Entry 7A9Y (X-ray diffraction, 1.64 A resolution); this record covers chain AAA.

# Chain AAA
Name: Cellular retinoic acid-binding protein 1
Organism: Homo sapiens
Reference sequence: P29762 (RABP1_HUMAN); numbering as in UniProt (aligned over 1-137)
Sequence (137 residues; row label = number of the first residue in the row):
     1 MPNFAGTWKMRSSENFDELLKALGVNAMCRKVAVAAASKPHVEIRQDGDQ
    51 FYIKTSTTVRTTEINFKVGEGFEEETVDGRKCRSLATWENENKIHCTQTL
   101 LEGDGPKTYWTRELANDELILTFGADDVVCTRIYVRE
Differences from the reference sequence: engineered mutation C29 (Leu in P29762)
Small-molecule neighbours: N-tridecanoic acid (TDA): F16, L20, V25, C29, A33, A37, P40, T55, T57, R60, V77, D78, L121, F123, R132, Y134
UniProt features mapped onto this chain:
  - motif: K21 to M28, R30, K31 (Nuclear localization signal)
  - binding site (all-trans-retinoate): R132 to Y134
Reported in the primary citation:
  - binding site for myristic acid: R112, R132, Y134
  - self-association interface (contacts with another copy of this molecule); pairs are residue here / residue on that copy: C29-C29

# Summary
Ligands of chain AAA: N-tridecanoic acid. Curated annotation (UniProt) lists 3 all-trans-retinoate-binding
residues. From the paper: a binding site for myristic acid at R112, R132 and Y134; a self-association
interface involving C29.
Chain AAA is Cellular retinoic acid-binding protein 1 (Homo sapiens); the structure, Structural comparison of
cellular retinoic acid binding protein I and II in the presence and absence ..., was determined by X-ray
diffraction (same publication as 7AA0 and 7AA1).
